PDB entry 1BPH | X-ray diffraction, 2.00 A resolution | chains A and B

[Chain A]
Name: Insulin A chain (ph 9)
From: Bos taurus
Reference sequence: P01317 (INS_BOVIN); residues 1-21 here correspond to UniProt positions 85-105 (UniProt number = residue number + 84)
Sequence (21 residues; each row starts with the number of its first residue):
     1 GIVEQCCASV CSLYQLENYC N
Disulfide bonds: Cys6-Cys11
Metal / ion sites: Na+: Gln5, Ser9, Val10

[Chain B]
Name: Insulin B chain (ph 9)
From: Bos taurus
Reference sequence: P01317 (INS_BOVIN); residues 1-30 here correspond to UniProt positions 25-54 (UniProt number = residue number + 24)
Sequence (30 residues; each row starts with the number of its first residue):
     1 FVNQHLCGSH LVEALYLVCG ERGFFYTPKA
Ligand contacts: 1,2-dichloroethane (DCE): Ser9, Val12, Glu13, Tyr16

[How chain A and chain B interact]
Pairs across the interface - 41 pairs, chain A then chain B:
  Gly1(A) - Ala30(B)  hydrogen bond (backbone-backbone)
  Ile2(A) - Leu11(B)  hydrophobic
  Ile2(A) - Leu15(B)  hydrophobic
  Val3(A) - Pro28(B)
  Glu4(A) - Ala30(B)
  Cys6(A) - Gln4(B)
  Cys6(A) - His5(B)
  Cys6(A) - Leu6(B)  hydrogen bond (backbone-backbone)
  Cys6(A) - Leu11(B)  hydrophobic
  Cys7(A) - His5(B)  hydrogen bond (backbone-side chain)
  Cys7(A) - Leu6(B)
  Cys7(A) - Cys7(B)  disulfide
  Ala8(A) - His5(B)
  Ser9(A) - His5(B)  hydrogen bond (backbone-side chain)
  Val10(A) - Asn3(B)
  Val10(A) - Gln4(B)
  Val10(A) - His5(B)
  Cys11(A) - Val2(B)
  Cys11(A) - Asn3(B)
  Cys11(A) - Gln4(B)  hydrogen bond (backbone-backbone)
  Ser12(A) - Asn3(B)
  Leu13(A) - Val2(B)
  Leu13(A) - Val18(B)  hydrophobic
  Leu16(A) - Val2(B)  hydrophobic
  Leu16(A) - Leu11(B)  hydrophobic
  Leu16(A) - Ala14(B)  hydrophobic
  Leu16(A) - Leu15(B)
  Leu16(A) - Val18(B)  hydrophobic
  Glu17(A) - Arg22(B)  salt bridge
  Asn18(A) - Phe25(B)
  Tyr19(A) - Leu15(B)  hydrophobic
  Tyr19(A) - Phe24(B)
  Tyr19(A) - Phe25(B)  hydrogen bond (backbone-backbone)
  Cys20(A) - Cys19(B)  disulfide
  Cys20(A) - Arg22(B)
  Cys20(A) - Gly23(B)
  Cys20(A) - Phe24(B)  hydrophobic
  Asn21(A) - Arg22(B)  hydrogen bond (backbone-side chain)
  Asn21(A) - Gly23(B)  hydrogen bond (backbone-backbone)
  Asn21(A) - Phe24(B)
  Asn21(A) - Phe25(B)
Interface residues without a listed pair, chain B (19 interface residues in all): Tyr26, Thr27
Cross-chain cystine bridges: Cys7(A)-Cys7(B), Cys20(A)-Cys19(B)

[In short]
Chain A and chain B form an interface of 18 and 19 residues respectively, with 2 disulfide bonds, 8 hydrogen
bonds and 1 salt bridge. Among the polar pairs are Glu17(A)-Arg22(B), Cys7(A)-His5(B) and Ser9(A)-His5(B).
Bound to chain B: 1,2-dichloroethane.
Chain A is Insulin A chain (ph 9) and chain B is Insulin B chain (ph 9), both from Bos taurus; the structure,
Conformational changes in cubic insulin crystals in the ph range 7-11, was determined by X-ray diffraction
(same publication as 1APH, 1CPH and 1DPH).
